PDB entry 7CRO | electron microscopy, 3.75 A resolution | chains D and A of the 11 polymer chains in the assembly

== Chain D ==
Name: Histone H2B
Source organism: Xenopus tropicalis
Reference sequence: Q6AZK7 (Q6AZK7_XENTR); residues 1-122 here correspond to UniProt positions 5-126 (UniProt number = residue number + 4)
Amino-acid sequence (122 residues; row label = number of the first residue in the row):
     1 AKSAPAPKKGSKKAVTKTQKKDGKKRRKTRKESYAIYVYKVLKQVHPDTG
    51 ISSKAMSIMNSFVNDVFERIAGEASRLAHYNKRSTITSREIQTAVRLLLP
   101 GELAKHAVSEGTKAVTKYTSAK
Unresolved in the structure: 1-26, 122

== Chain A ==
Molecule: 187-nt DNA strand
Source organism: Xenopus laevis
Sequence (187 nucleotides; row label = number of the first residue in the row):
     1 ATCGGGTGATGCCCGATCCCCTGGAGAATCCCGGTGCCGAGGCCGCTCAA
    51 TTGGTCGTAGACAGCTCTAGCACCGCTTAAACGCACGTACGCGCTGTCCC
   101 CCGCGTTTTAACCGCCAAGGGGATTACTCCCTAGTCTCCAGGCACGTGTC
   151 AGATATATACATCCTGTTCCAGTGCCGGTGTCGCGAT
Unresolved in the structure: 1-10, 179-187

== How chain D and chain A interact ==
Residue-residue contacts (7):
  Arg27(D) with DA144(A), hydrogen bond to the phosphate; DC145(A), salt bridge to the phosphate
  Arg30(D) with DC143(A), phosphate contact; DA144(A), phosphate contact
  Lys31(D) with DA144(A), phosphate contact
  Ile36(D) with DG142(A), phosphate contact
  Tyr37(D) with DG142(A), hydrogen bond to the phosphate
Also at the interface, not in a pair above, chain D (7 interface residues in all): Lys28, Glu32

== In short ==
The interface between chain D and chain A involves 7 residues on one side and 4 on the other, with 2 hydrogen
bonds and 1 salt bridge. Polar pairs include Arg27(D)-DA144(A), Tyr37(D)-DG142(A) and Arg27(D)-DC145(A).
Here chain D is Histone H2B (Xenopus tropicalis) and chain A is a 187-nt DNA strand (Xenopus laevis). Entry
7CRO (NSD2 bearing E1099K/T1150A dual mutation in complex with 187-bp NCP) was determined by electron
microscopy, deposited together with 7CRP, 7CRQ and 7CRR.
